Entry 5K6T (X-ray diffraction, 2.76 A resolution); this record covers chain A.

== Chain A ==
Name: Acetolactate synthase, chloroplastic
From: Arabidopsis thaliana
Notes: EC 2.2.1.6
Reference sequence: P17597 (ILVB_ARATH); residues 86-667 here = UniProt positions 86-667
Amino-acid sequence (590 residues; each row starts with the number of its first residue):
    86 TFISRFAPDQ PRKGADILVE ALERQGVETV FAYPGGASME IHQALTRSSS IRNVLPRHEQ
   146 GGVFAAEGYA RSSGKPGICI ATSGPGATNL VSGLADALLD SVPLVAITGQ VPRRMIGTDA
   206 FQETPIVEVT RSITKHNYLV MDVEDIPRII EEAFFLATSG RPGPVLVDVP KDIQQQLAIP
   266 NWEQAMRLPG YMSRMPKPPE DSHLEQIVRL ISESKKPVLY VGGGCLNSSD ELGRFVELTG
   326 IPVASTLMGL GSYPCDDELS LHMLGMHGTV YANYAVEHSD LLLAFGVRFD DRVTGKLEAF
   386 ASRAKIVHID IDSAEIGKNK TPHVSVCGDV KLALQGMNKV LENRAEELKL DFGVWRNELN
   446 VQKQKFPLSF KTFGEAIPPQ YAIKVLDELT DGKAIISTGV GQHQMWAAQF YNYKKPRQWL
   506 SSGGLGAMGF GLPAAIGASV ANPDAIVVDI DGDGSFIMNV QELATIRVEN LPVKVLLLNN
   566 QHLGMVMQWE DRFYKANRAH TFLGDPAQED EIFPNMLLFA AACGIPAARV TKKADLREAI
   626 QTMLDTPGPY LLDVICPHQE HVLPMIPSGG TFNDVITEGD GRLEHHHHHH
Unresolved in the structure: 668-675
Differences from the reference sequence: expression tag (668-675)
Modified / non-standard residues: C340 (3-sulfinoalanine; CSD)
Swiss-Prot annotation at these positions:
  - binding site (thiamine diphosphate): E144, Q207, Q487, H488, G511 to M513, D538 to S540, N565 to M570
  - binding site (FAD): S186, R246, G308, T331, L332, L349 to H352, G371 to D375, D395, I396, D414, V415, G508, G509
  - binding site ((R)-imazaquin): K220, R246
  - binding site (chlorimuron-ethyl): K256, D376, R377, W574, S653
  - binding site (Mg(2+)): D538, N565, H567
  - modified residue: C340 (Cysteine sulfinic acid (-SO2H))
  - mutagenesis: A122 (A122V: Reduced catalytic activity. Resistant to imidazolinone herbicides but not to sulfonylurea herbicides), M124 (M124E: Reduced catalytic activity. Resistant to imidazolinone herbicides and reduced sensitivity to sulfonylurea herbicides; M124I: No effect on catalytic activity ...), P197 (P197S: In csr1-1/GH50; resistant to sulfonylurea but not to imidazolinone herbicides), R199 (R199A/E: No effect on catalytic activity. Resistant to imidazolinone herbicides but not to sulfonylurea herbicides), W574 (W574L: Increased catalytic activity. Resistant to imidazolinone and sulfonylurea herbicides; W574S: Slightly decreased catalytic activity. Resistant to imidazolinone and sulfonylurea herbicides), S653 (S653A: No effect on catalytic activity or sensitivity to herbicides; S653F: No effect on catalytic activity. Resistant to imidazolinone herbicides and also slightly sulfonylurea-resistant ...)

== In short ==
Curated annotation (UniProt) lists 16 thiamine diphosphate-binding residues, 20 FAD-binding residues,
(R)-imazaquin-binding residues K220 and R246 and 5 chlorimuron-ethyl-binding residues.
Chain A is Acetolactate synthase, chloroplastic (Arabidopsis thaliana); the structure, Crystal structure of
Arabidopsis thaliana acetohydroxyacid synthase in complex with a sulfonylamino-carbonyl-triazolinone
herbicide, propoxycarbazone-sodium, was determined by X-ray diffraction together with 5K2O, 5K3S and 5K6R from
the same study.
